PDB entry 2PKG | X-ray diffraction, 3.30 A resolution | chains A and C

== Chain A ==
Protein: Serine/threonine-protein phosphatase 2A 65 kDa regulatory subunit A alpha isoform
From: Homo sapiens
UniProtKB: P30153 (2AAA_HUMAN); numbering as in UniProt (aligned over 10-589)
Sequence (580 residues; row label = number of the first residue in the row):
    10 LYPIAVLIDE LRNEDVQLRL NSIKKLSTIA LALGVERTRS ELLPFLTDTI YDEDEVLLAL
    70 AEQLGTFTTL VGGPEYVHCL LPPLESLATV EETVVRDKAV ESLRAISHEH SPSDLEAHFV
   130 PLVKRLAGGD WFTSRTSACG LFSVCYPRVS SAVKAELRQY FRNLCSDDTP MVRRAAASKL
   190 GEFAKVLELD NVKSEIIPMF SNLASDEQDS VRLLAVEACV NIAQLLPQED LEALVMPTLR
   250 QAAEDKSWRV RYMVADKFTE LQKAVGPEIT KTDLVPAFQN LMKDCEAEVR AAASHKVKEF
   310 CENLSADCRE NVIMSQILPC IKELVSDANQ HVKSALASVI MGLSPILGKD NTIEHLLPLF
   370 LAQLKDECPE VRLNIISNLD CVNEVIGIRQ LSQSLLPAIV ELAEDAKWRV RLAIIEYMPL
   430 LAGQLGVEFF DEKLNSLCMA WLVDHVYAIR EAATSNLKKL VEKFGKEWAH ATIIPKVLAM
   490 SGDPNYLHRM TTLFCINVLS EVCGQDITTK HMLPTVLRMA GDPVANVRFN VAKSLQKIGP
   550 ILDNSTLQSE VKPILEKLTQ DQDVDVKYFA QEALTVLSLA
Unresolved in the structure: 589
Curated features (UniProtKB/Swiss-Prot):
  - modified residue: K280 (N6-acetyllysine)
From the paper describing this entry:
  - mutagenesis - D139H/W140A/F141A: abolished binding to Small T antigen (chain C) (citing earlier work)

== Chain C ==
Protein: Small T antigen
From: Simian virus 40
UniProtKB: P03081 (TASM_SV40); numbering as in UniProt (aligned over 87-174)
Sequence (88 residues; numbered 87 to 174; the number before each row is that of its first residue):
    87 SLNPGVDAMY CKQWPECAKK MSANCICLLC LLRMKHENRK LYRKDPLVWV DCYCFDCFRM
   147 WFGLDLCEGT LLLWCDIIGQ TTYRDLKL
Unresolved in the structure: 87-90, 171-174
Ion coordination: Zn2+ site 1: C103, C111, C113, C116; Zn2+ site 2: H122, C138, C140, C143
Curated features (UniProtKB/Swiss-Prot):
  - zinc finger: C103 to C116 (C4-type), H122 to C143 (H1C3-type)
From the paper describing this entry:
  - Zn2+ coordination: C103, C111, C113, C116, H122, C138, C140, C143
  - mutagenesis - C103S: abolished binding to Serine/threonine-protein phosphatase 2A 65 kDa regulatory subunit A alpha isoform (chain A) (citing earlier work)

== How chain A and chain C interact ==
Contacting residue pairs - 15 pairs, chain A then chain C:
  E100(A) - P132(C)
  W140(A) - D131(C)  hydrogen bond
  W140(A) - P132(C)
  F141(A) - V134(C)  hydrophobic
  F141(A) - M146(C)  hydrophobic
  T178(A) - W147(C)
  P179(A) - W147(C)
  M180(A) - M146(C)
  M180(A) - W147(C)  hydrophobic
  R183(A) - M146(C)  hydrogen bond (side chain-backbone)
  R183(A) - W147(C)  hydrogen bond (side chain-backbone)
  R183(A) - F148(C)
  R183(A) - G149(C)
  Q217(A) - F148(C)
  S219(A) - F148(C)  hydrogen bond (side chain-backbone)
Interface residues without a listed pair, chain A (10 interface residues in all): D177
Interface residues without a listed pair, chain C (10 interface residues in all): K126, K130, L133
The authors on this interface:
  - specific contacts: E100(A)-P132(C), W140(A)-P132(C), F141(A)-V134(C), T178(A)-V134(C), R183(A)-M146(C) (hydrogen bond), R183(A)-W147(C) (hydrogen bond), S219(A)-F148(C), P132(C)-F141(A) (hydrophobic contact)
  - interface residues, chain A: E100(A), W140(A), F141(A), T178(A), P179(A), M180(A), Q217(A)
  - hot spots on chain A (mutagenesis) - M180A, R183A, R183E: abolished binding to Small T antigen (chain C) (citing earlier work)
  - interface residues, chain C: V134(C), M146(C), W147(C), F148(C)

== Summary ==
Chain A and chain C each contribute 10 residues to their interface; the contacts include 4 hydrogen bonds.
Polar contacts include W140(A)-D131(C), R183(A)-M146(C) and R183(A)-W147(C). The authors report contacts
between E100(A) and P132(C), W140(A) and P132(C) and F141(A) and V134(C) among others; hydrogen bonds between
R183(A) and M146(C) and R183(A) and W147(C); a hydrophobic contact between P132(C) and F141(A). The paper
reports that D139H/W140A/F141A, M180A and R183A of chain A, among others, abolish binding to Small T antigen
(chain C); interface residues E100(A), W140(A) and V134(C) among others; 5 substitutions were tested in all.
Chain A is Serine/threonine-protein phosphatase 2A 65 kDa regulatory subunit A alpha isoform (Homo sapiens)
and chain C is Small T antigen (Simian virus 40); the structure, Structure of a complex between the A subunit
of protein phosphatase 2A and the small t ..., was determined by X-ray diffraction.
